PDB entry 7EA3 | electron microscopy, 4.31 A resolution (low resolution: residue-level contacts below are approximate; hydrogen-bond / salt-bridge calls are withheld) | chains J and L of the 24 polymer chains in the assembly

== Chain J ==
Name: Trafficking protein particle complex II-specific subunit 120
From: Saccharomyces cerevisiae (strain ATCC 204508 / S288c)
UniProtKB: Q04183 (TR120_YEAST); numbering as in UniProt (aligned over 1-1289)
Amino-acid sequence (1289 residues; row label = number of the first residue in the row):
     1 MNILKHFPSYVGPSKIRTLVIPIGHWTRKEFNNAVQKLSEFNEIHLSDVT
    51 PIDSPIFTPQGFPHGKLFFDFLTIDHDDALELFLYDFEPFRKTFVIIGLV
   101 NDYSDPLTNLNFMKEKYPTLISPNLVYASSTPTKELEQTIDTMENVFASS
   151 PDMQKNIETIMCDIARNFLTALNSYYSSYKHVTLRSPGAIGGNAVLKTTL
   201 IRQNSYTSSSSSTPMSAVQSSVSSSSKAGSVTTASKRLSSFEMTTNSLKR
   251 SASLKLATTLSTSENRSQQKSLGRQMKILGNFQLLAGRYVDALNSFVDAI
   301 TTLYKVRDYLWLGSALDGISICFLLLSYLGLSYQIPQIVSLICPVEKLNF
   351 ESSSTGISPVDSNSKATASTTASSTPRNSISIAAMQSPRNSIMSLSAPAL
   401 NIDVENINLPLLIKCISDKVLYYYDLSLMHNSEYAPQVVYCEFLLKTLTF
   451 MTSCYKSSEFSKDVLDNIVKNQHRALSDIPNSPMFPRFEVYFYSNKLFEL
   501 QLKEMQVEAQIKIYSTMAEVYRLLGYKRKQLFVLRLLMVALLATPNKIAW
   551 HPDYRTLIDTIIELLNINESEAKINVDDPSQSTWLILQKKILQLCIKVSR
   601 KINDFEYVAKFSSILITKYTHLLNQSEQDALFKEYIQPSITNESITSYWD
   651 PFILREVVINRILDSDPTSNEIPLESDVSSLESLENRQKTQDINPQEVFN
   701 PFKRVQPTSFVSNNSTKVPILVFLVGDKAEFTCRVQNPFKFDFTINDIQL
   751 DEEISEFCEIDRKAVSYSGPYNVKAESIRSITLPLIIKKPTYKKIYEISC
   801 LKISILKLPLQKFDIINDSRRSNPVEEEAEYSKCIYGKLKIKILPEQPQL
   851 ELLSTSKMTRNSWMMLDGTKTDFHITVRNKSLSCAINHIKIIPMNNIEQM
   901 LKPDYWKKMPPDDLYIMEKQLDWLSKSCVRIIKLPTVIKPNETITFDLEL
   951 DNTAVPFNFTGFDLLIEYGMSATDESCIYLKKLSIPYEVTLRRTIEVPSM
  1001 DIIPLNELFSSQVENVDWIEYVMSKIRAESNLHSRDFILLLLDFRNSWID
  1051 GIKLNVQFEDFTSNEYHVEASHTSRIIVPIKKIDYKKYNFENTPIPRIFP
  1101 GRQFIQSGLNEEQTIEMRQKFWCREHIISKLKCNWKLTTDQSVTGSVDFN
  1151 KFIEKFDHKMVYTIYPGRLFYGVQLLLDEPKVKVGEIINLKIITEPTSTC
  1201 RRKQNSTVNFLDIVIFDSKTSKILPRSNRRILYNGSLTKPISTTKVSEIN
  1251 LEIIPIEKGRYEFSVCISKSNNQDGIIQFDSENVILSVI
Unresolved in the structure: 1-264, 329-377, 569-582, 674-693, 705-728, 831-856, 935-943
Differences from the reference sequence: conflict Phe1099 (Tyr in Q04183)
Swiss-Prot annotation at these positions:
  - modified residue (Phosphoserine): Ser379, Ser387

== Chain L ==
Name: GTP-binding protein YPT32/YPT11
From: Saccharomyces cerevisiae (strain ATCC 204508 / S288c)
UniProtKB: P51996 (YPT32_YEAST); residues 1-222 here = UniProt positions 1-222
Amino-acid sequence (222 residues; numbered 1 to 222; the number before each row is that of its first residue):
     1 MSNEDYGYDYDYLFKIVLIGDSGVGKSNLLSRFTTDEFNIESKSTIGVEF
    51 ATRTIEVENKKIKAQIWDTAGQERYRAITSAYYRGAVGALIVYDISKSSS
   101 YENCNHWLTELRENADDNVAVGLIGNKSDLAHLRAVPTDEAKNFAMENQM
   151 LFTETSALNSDNVDKAFRELIVAIFQMVSKHQVDLSGSGTNNMGSNGAPK
   201 GPTISLTPAPKEDKKKKSSNCC
Unresolved in the structure: 1-6, 201-222

== Interface between chain J and chain L ==
Contacting residue pairs (37; chain J residue first):
  Asn694(J) - Glu154(L)
  Pro695(J) - Glu154(L)
  Gln696(J) - Glu154(L)
  Gln696(J) - Asp161(L)
  Gln696(J) - Asn162(L)
  Glu697(J) - Phe152(L)
  Glu697(J) - Asn162(L)
  Glu697(J) - Lys165(L)
  Val698(J) - Leu151(L)
  Val698(J) - Phe152(L)
  Val698(J) - Thr153(L)
  Val698(J) - Asn162(L)
  Val698(J) - Lys165(L)
  Val698(J) - Ala166(L)
  Phe699(J) - Lys142(L)
  Phe699(J) - Met146(L)
  Phe699(J) - Met150(L)
  Phe699(J) - Leu151(L)
  Phe699(J) - Phe152(L)
  Phe699(J) - Glu169(L)
  Asn700(J) - Leu151(L)
  Asn700(J) - Glu169(L)
  Pro701(J) - Gln149(L)
  Pro701(J) - Met150(L)
  Pro701(J) - Leu151(L)
  Phe702(J) - Ala120(L)
  Phe702(J) - Val121(L)
  Phe702(J) - Leu170(L)
  Phe702(J) - Ala173(L)
  Lys703(J) - Glu169(L)
  Gln1103(J) - Arg134(L)
  Gln1103(J) - Pro137(L)
  Phe1104(J) - Arg134(L)
  Ile1105(J) - Arg134(L)
  Gln1106(J) - His132(L)
  Gln1106(J) - Leu133(L)
  Gln1106(J) - Arg134(L)
Interface residues without a listed pair, chain J (15 interface residues in all): Arg704
Interface residues without a listed pair, chain L (23 interface residues in all): Val119, Gln176

== Summary ==
15 residues of chain J and 23 residues of chain L are in contact.
Chain J is Trafficking protein particle complex II-specific subunit 120 and chain L is GTP-binding protein
YPT32/YPT11, both from Saccharomyces cerevisiae (strain ATCC 204508 / S288c); the structure, Intact
Ypt32-TRAPPII (dimer), was determined by electron microscopy (same publication as 7E2C, 7E2D, 7E8S, 7E8T, 7E93
and 7E94).
